Entry 7SO7 (X-ray diffraction, 3.59 A resolution); this record covers chains H and L of the 3 polymer chains in the assembly.

# Chain H
Protein: Fab B1 HC
Source organism: Homo sapiens
Notes: antibody fragment or engineered binder
Chain sequence (213 residues; numbered 1 to 219; 6 numbers in that range are skipped by the numbering (no residue carries them; nothing is unmodelled there); the number before each row is that of its first residue):
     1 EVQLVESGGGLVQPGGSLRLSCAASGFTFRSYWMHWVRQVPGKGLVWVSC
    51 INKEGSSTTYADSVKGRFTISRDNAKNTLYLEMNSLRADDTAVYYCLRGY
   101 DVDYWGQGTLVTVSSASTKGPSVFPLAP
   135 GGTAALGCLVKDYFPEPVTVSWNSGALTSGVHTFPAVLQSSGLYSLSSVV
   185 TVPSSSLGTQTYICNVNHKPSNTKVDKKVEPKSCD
Cystine bridges: Cys22-Cys96, Cys142-Cys198

# Chain L
Protein: Fab B1 lc
Source organism: Homo sapiens
Notes: antibody fragment or engineered binder
Chain sequence (218 residues; each row starts with the number of its first residue):
     1 QAVLTQPSSLSASPGASVSLTCTLRSAINVGTYRIYWYQQKPGSPPRYLL
    51 RYKSGLDKHQGSGVPSRFSGSKDDSANAGILFISGLQSEDEADYYCLIWH
   101 SSAVVFGGGTKLTVLGQPKAAPSVTLFPPSSEELQANKATLVCLISDFYP
   151 GAVTVAWKADGSPVKAGVETTKPSKQSNNKYAASSYLSLTPEQWKSHRSY
   201 SCQVTHEGSTVEKTVAPT
Cystine bridges: Cys22-Cys96, Cys143-Cys202

# Chain H / chain L interface
Pairs across the interface - 53 pairs, chain H then chain L:
  His35(H) with Trp99(L)
  Gln39(H) with Gln40(L), hydrogen bond; Tyr95(L)
  Gly42(H) with Lys172(L)
  Gly44(H) with Tyr95(L)
  Leu45(H) with Pro46(L), hydrophobic; Tyr95(L); Phe106(L), hydrophobic
  Trp47(H) with Ala103(L), hydrophobic; Val104(L)
  Tyr95(H) with Pro45(L), hydrophobic
  Tyr100(H) with Trp99(L), hydrogen bond (backbone-side chain)
  Asp101(H) with Tyr36(L); Arg51(L), salt bridge
  Val102(H) with Tyr38(L), hydrogen bond (backbone-side chain); Leu97(L), hydrophobic
  Asp103(H) with Tyr48(L)
  Trp105(H) with Tyr38(L); Pro46(L)
  Gly106(H) with Pro45(L)
  Phe124(H) with Ser130(L); Glu132(L); Glu133(L)
  Pro125(H) with Ser130(L); Glu132(L)
  Ala127(H) with Phe127(L)
  Ala139(H) with Phe127(L)
  Leu143(H) with Glu133(L); Val142(L), hydrophobic
  Lys145(H) with Glu133(L), salt bridge; Lys138(L); Thr140(L), hydrogen bond
  Asp146(H) with Lys138(L), salt bridge
  Val165(H) with Ser177(L)
  His166(H) with Ser174(L); Lys175(L); Gln176(L); Ala182(L)
  Phe168(H) with Leu144(L), hydrophobic; Ala182(L); Ala183(L); Ser184(L)
  Pro169(H) with Thr171(L); Ser174(L)
  Val171(H) with Glu169(L); Tyr186(L), hydrophobic
  Leu172(H) with Glu169(L)
  Leu180(H) with Tyr186(L)
  Ser181(H) with Tyr186(L), hydrogen bond
  Val183(H) with Leu144(L), hydrophobic
  Lys211(H) with Glu132(L), salt bridge
  Lys216(H) with Pro129(L); Ser131(L)
Also at the interface, not in a pair above, chain H (42 interface residues in all): Trp33, Val37, Lys43, Val46, Cys50, Thr59, Val123, Leu126, Gln173, Ser174, Ser179
Also at the interface, not in a pair above, chain L (39 interface residues in all): Ser44, Ser102, Ile145, Thr170, Ser188

# In short
42 residues of chain H and 39 residues of chain L are in contact; the contacts include 5 hydrogen bonds and 4
salt bridges. Among the polar pairs are Asp101(H)-Arg51(L), Lys145(H)-Glu133(L) and Asp146(H)-Lys138(L).
Chain H is Fab B1 HC and chain L is Fab B1 lc, both from Homo sapiens; the structure, Novel structural
insights for a pair of monoclonal antibodies recognizing non-overlapping epitopes of the glucosyltransferase
domain ..., was determined by X-ray diffraction, deposited together with 7SO5.
